PDB entry 2J8M | X-ray diffraction, 1.44 A resolution | chains A and B

Chain A (and B):
Name: Acetyltransferase PA4866 from P. aeruginosa
Source organism: Pseudomonas aeruginosa
Notes: chain B of this document is another copy of the same molecule, construct and numbering; everything in this record applies to it too
Reference sequence: Q9HUU7 (Q9HUU7_PSEAE); residue numbers follow UniProt; this construct covers 1-172
Sequence (172 residues; row label = number of the first residue in the row):
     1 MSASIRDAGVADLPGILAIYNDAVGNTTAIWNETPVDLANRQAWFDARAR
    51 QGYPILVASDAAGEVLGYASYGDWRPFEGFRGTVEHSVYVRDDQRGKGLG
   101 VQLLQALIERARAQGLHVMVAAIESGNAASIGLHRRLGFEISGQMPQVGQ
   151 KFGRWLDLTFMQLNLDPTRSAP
Unresolved in the structure: 1 (chain B: 1-2)
Differences from the reference sequence: conflict Ala47 (Thr in Q9HUU7)

How chain A and chain B interact:
Contacting residue pairs - 80 pairs, chain A then chain B:
  Trp31(A) - Phe77(B)
  Trp31(A) - Glu78(B)
  Trp31(A) - Gly79(B)  hydrogen bond (backbone-backbone)
  Trp31(A) - Phe80(B)  hydrophobic
  Asn32(A) - Phe77(B)
  Asn32(A) - Glu78(B)  hydrogen bond (side chain-backbone)
  Glu33(A) - Glu78(B)  hydrogen bond (backbone-side chain)
  Thr34(A) - Glu78(B)  hydrogen bond
  Trp74(A) - Met145(B)  hydrophobic
  Trp74(A) - Val148(B)  hydrophobic
  Trp74(A) - Leu158(B)  hydrophobic
  Trp74(A) - Phe160(B)  hydrophobic
  Arg75(A) - Glu85(B)  salt bridge
  Arg75(A) - Ala122(B)
  Phe77(A) - Trp31(B)
  Phe77(A) - Asn32(B)
  Glu78(A) - Trp31(B)
  Glu78(A) - Asn32(B)  hydrogen bond (backbone-side chain)
  Glu78(A) - Glu33(B)  hydrogen bond (side chain-backbone)
  Glu78(A) - Thr34(B)  hydrogen bond
  Gly79(A) - Trp31(B)  hydrogen bond (backbone-backbone)
  Gly79(A) - Gly149(B)
  Gly79(A) - Gln150(B)  hydrogen bond (backbone-backbone)
  Phe80(A) - Trp31(B)  hydrophobic
  Phe80(A) - Val148(B)
  Phe80(A) - Leu158(B)  hydrophobic
  Arg81(A) - Gln150(B)  hydrogen bond
  Gly82(A) - Gln150(B)
  Thr83(A) - Val148(B)  hydrogen bond (side chain-backbone)
  Glu85(A) - Arg75(B)  salt bridge
  His117(A) - Gln147(B)  hydrogen bond
  His117(A) - Trp155(B)
  Val118(A) - Gln147(B)
  Val120(A) - Met145(B)  hydrophobic
  Ala122(A) - Arg75(B)
  Ser142(A) - Gly143(B)
  Ser142(A) - Gln144(B)  hydrogen bond (backbone-backbone)
  Ser142(A) - Met145(B)
  Gly143(A) - Ser142(B)
  Gly143(A) - Gly143(B)
  Gln144(A) - Ser142(B)  hydrogen bond (backbone-backbone)
  Met145(A) - Trp74(B)  hydrophobic
  Met145(A) - Val120(B)  hydrophobic
  Met145(A) - Ser142(B)
  Met145(A) - Gln162(B)
  Pro146(A) - Gln162(B)  hydrogen bond (backbone-side chain)
  Gln147(A) - His117(B)  hydrogen bond
  Gln147(A) - Val118(B)
  Gln147(A) - Asn164(B)  hydrogen bond
  Val148(A) - Trp74(B)  hydrophobic
  Val148(A) - Phe80(B)
  Val148(A) - Thr83(B)  hydrogen bond (backbone-side chain)
  Val148(A) - Gln162(B)
  Gly149(A) - Gly79(B)
  Gln150(A) - Gly79(B)  hydrogen bond (backbone-backbone)
  Gln150(A) - Arg81(B)
  Gln150(A) - Gly82(B)
  Gln150(A) - Pro172(B)
  Gly153(A) - Pro172(B)
  Arg154(A) - Pro172(B)
  Trp155(A) - His117(B)
  Trp155(A) - Arg169(B)  hydrogen bond (side chain-backbone)
  Trp155(A) - Ser170(B)  hydrogen bond (side chain-backbone)
  Trp155(A) - Ala171(B)
  Trp155(A) - Pro172(B)
  Leu158(A) - Trp74(B)  hydrophobic
  Phe160(A) - Trp74(B)  hydrophobic
  Phe160(A) - Met145(B)  hydrophobic
  Gln162(A) - Met145(B)
  Gln162(A) - Pro146(B)  hydrogen bond (side chain-backbone)
  Gln162(A) - Val148(B)
  Asn164(A) - Gln147(B)  hydrogen bond
  Arg169(A) - Trp155(B)  hydrogen bond (backbone-side chain)
  Ser170(A) - Trp155(B)
  Ala171(A) - Gly153(B)
  Ala171(A) - Trp155(B)
  Pro172(A) - Gln150(B)
  Pro172(A) - Gly153(B)
  Pro172(A) - Arg154(B)
  Pro172(A) - Trp155(B)  hydrophobic

In short:
Chain A and chain B each contribute 38 residues to their interface; the contacts include 24 hydrogen bonds and
2 salt bridges. Among the polar pairs are Arg75(A)-Glu85(B), Asn32(A)-Glu78(B) and Glu33(A)-Glu78(B).
Both chains are Acetyltransferase PA4866 from P. aeruginosa (Pseudomonas aeruginosa). Entry 2J8M (Structure of
P. aeruginosa acetyltransferase PA4866) was determined by X-ray diffraction, deposited together with 2J8N and
2J8R.
